PDB entry 8UKU | X-ray diffraction, 3.60 A resolution | chains A and F of the 13 polymer chains in the assembly

== Chain A ==
Molecule: DNA-directed RNA polymerase II subunit RPB1
Organism: Saccharomyces cerevisiae S288C
Notes: EC 2.7.7.6
Reference sequence: P04050 (RPB1_YEAST); residues 1-1733 here = UniProt positions 1-1733
Sequence (1733 residues; each row starts with the number of its first residue):
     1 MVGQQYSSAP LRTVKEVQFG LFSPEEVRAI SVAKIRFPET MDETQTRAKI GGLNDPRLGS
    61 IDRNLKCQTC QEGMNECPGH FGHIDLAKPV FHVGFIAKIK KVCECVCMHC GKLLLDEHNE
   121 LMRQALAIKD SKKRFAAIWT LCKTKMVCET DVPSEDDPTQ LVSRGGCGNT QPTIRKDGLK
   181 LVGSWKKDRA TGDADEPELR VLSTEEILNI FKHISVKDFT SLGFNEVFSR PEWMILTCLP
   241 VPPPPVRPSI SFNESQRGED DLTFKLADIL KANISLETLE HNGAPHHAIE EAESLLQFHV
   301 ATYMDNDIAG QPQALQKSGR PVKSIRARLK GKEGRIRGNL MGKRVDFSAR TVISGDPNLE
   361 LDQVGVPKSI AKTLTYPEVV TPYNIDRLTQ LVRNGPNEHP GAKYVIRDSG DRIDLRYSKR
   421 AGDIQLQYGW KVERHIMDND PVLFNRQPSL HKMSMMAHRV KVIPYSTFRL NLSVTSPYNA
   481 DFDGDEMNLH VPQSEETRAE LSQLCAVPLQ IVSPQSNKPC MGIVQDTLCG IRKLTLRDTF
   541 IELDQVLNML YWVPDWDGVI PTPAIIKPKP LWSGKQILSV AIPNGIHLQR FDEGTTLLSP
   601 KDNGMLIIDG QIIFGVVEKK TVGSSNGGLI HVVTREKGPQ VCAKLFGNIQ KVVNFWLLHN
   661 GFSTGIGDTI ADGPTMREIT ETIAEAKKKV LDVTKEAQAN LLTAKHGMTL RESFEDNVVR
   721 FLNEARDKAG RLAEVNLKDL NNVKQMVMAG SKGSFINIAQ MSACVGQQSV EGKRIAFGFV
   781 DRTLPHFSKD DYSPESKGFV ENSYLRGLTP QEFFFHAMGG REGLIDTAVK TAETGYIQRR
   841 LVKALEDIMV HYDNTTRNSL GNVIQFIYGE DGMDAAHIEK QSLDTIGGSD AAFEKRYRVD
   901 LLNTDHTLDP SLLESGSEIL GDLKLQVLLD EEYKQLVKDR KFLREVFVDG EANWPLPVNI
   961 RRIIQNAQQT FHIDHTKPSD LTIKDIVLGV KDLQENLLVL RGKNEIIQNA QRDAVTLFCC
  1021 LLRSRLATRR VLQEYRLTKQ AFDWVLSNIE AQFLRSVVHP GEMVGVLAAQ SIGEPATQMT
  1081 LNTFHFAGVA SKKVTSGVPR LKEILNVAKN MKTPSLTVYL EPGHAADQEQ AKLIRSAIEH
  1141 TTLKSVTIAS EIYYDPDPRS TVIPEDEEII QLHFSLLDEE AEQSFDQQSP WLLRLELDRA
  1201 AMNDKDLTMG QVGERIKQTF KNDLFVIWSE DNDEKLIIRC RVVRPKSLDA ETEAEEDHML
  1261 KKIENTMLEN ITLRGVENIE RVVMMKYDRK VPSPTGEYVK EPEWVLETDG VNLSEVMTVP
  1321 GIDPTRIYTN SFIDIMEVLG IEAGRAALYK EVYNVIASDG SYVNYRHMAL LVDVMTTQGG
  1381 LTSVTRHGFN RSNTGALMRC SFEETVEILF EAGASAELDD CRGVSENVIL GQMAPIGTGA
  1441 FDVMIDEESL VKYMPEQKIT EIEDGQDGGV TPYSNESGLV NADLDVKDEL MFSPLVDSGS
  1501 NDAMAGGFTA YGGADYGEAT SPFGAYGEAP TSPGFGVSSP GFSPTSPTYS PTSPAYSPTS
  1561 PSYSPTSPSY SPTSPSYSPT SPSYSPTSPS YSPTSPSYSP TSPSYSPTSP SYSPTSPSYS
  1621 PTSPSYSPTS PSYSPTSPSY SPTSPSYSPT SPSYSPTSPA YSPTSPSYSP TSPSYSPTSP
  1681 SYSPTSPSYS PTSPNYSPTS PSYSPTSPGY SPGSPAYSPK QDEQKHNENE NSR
Unresolved in the structure: 1-2, 154-160, 187-198, 250-256, 1082-1091, 1177-1187, 1244-1256, 1447-1733
Swiss-Prot annotation at these positions:
  - region: Pro248 to Asp260 (Lid loop), Asn306 to Lys323 (Rudder loop), Pro810 to Glu822 (Bridging helix)
  - binding site (Zn(2+)): Cys67, Cys70, Cys77, His80, Cys107, Cys110, Cys148, Cys167
  - binding site (Mg(2+)): Asp481, Asp483, Asp485
  - modified residue: Thr1471 (Phosphothreonine)
  - cross-link (Glycyl lysine isopeptide (Lys-Gly)): Lys695 (interchain with G-Cter in ubiquitin), Lys1246 (interchain with G-Cter in ubiquitin), Lys1350 (interchain with G-Cter in ubiquitin)
  - natural variant: Ser1653 to Pro1659 (deletion: In strain: A364A)
  - mutagenesis: Lys1246 (K1246R: Impairs ubiquitination during transcription stress)
Metal / ion sites: Zn2+ site 1: Cys67, Cys70, Cys77, His80; Zn2+ site 2: Cys107, Cys110, Cys148, Cys167; Mg2+: Asp483, Asp485 (shared with 2 residues of chain R)

== Chain F ==
Molecule: DNA-directed RNA polymerases I, II, and III subunit RPABC2
Organism: Saccharomyces cerevisiae S288C
Reference sequence: P20435 (RPAB2_YEAST); residue numbers follow UniProt; this construct covers 1-155
Sequence (155 residues; each row starts with the number of its first residue):
     1 MSDYEEAFND GNENFEDFDV EHFSDEETYE EKPQFKDGET TDANGKTIVT GGNGPEDFQQ
    61 HEQIRRKTLK EKAIPKDQRA TTPYMTKYER ARILGTRALQ ISMNAPVFVD LEGETDPLRI
   121 AMKELAEKKI PLVIRRYLPD GSFEDWSVEE LIVDL
Unresolved in the structure: 1-68, 155
Swiss-Prot annotation at these positions:
  - region: Leu111 to Leu132 (Leucine-zipper)
  - modified residue: Ser24 (Phosphoserine)

== Interface between chain A and chain F ==
Contacting residue pairs (65):
  Val379(A) with Ser102(F); Met103(F), hydrophobic
  Val380(A) with Asn104(F), hydrogen bond (backbone-side chain)
  Thr381(A) with Ser102(F); Asn104(F)
  Pro382(A) with Asn104(F)
  Tyr383(A) with Ile101(F); Thr115(F), hydrogen bond (side chain-backbone); Pro117(F)
  Tyr428(A) with Asn104(F)
  Ser494(A) with Leu99(F)
  Glu495(A) with Ala98(F); Leu99(F); Leu118(F)
  Glu496(A) with Gly95(F); Leu99(F)
  Ala499(A) with Gly95(F); Leu118(F), hydrophobic
  Gln503(A) with Arg90(F), hydrogen bond; Ala91(F); Leu94(F)
  Leu504(A) with Lys87(F); Tyr88(F), hydrophobic
  His851(A) with Pro139(F)
  Tyr852(A) with Thr81(F); Glu89(F), hydrogen bond; Arg136(F), hydrogen bond; Tyr137(F)
  Asp853(A) with Pro139(F)
  Arg857(A) with Pro139(F)
  Arg1001(A) with Ala80(F); Thr81(F); Pro83(F)
  Leu1054(A) with Tyr84(F)
  Arg1055(A) with Asp154(F), salt bridge
  His1059(A) with Met85(F), hydrogen bond (side chain-backbone); Thr86(F); Lys87(F)
  Pro1060(A) with Thr86(F); Tyr88(F)
  Glu1062(A) with Tyr88(F)
  Met1433(A) with Arg92(F), hydrogen bond
  Thr1438(A) with Arg92(F), hydrogen bond (backbone-side chain)
  Gly1439(A) with Arg92(F)
  Ala1440(A) with Tyr137(F)
  Phe1441(A) with Thr86(F); Tyr88(F); Glu89(F); Arg92(F); Arg135(F)
  Asp1442(A) with Val133(F); Ile134(F); Arg135(F), hydrogen bond (backbone-backbone); Tyr137(F), hydrogen bond
  Val1443(A) with Arg92(F); Ile93(F), hydrophobic; Leu132(F), hydrophobic; Val133(F)
  Met1444(A) with Leu132(F); Val133(F), hydrogen bond (backbone-backbone); Arg135(F)
  Ile1445(A) with Val133(F)
  Asp1446(A) with Pro131(F); Leu132(F); Val133(F)
Other interface residues (no listed pair), chain A (35 interface residues in all): Gly1002, Gly1061, Gly1437
Other interface residues (no listed pair), chain F (37 interface residues in all): Thr82, Thr96, Leu138, Ser147

== Summary ==
The interface between chain A and chain F involves 35 residues on one side and 37 on the other, with 11
hydrogen bonds and 1 salt bridge. Among the polar pairs are Arg1055(A)-Asp154(F), Val380(A)-Asn104(F) and
Tyr383(A)-Thr115(F).
Chain A is DNA-directed RNA polymerase II subunit RPB1 and chain F is DNA-directed RNA polymerases I, II, and
III subunit RPABC2, both from Saccharomyces cerevisiae S288C; the structure, RNA polymerase II elongation
complex with Fapy-dG lesion with CMP added, was determined by X-ray diffraction, deposited together with 8UKQ,
8UKR, 8UKS and 8UKT.
